Entry 9F7N (electron microscopy, 3.00 A resolution); this record covers chains C and S of the 7 polymer chains in the assembly.

== Chain C ==
Protein: Large T antigen
From: Betapolyomavirus macacae
Notes: EC 3.6.4.-
Reference sequence: P03070 (LT_SV40); residue numbers follow UniProt; this construct covers 266-627
Chain sequence (362 residues; row label = number of the first residue in the row):
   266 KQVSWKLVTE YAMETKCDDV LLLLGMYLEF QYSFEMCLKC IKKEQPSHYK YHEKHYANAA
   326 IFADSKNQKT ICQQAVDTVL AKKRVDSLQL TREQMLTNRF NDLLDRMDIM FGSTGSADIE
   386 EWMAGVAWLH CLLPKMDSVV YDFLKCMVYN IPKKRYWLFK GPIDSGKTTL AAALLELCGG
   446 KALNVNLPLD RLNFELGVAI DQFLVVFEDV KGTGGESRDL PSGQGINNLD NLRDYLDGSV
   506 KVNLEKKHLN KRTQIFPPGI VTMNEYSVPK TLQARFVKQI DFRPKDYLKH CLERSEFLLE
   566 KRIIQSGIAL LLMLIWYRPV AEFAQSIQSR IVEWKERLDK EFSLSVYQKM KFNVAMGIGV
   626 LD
Residues lining bound ligands: ATP (adenosine-5'-triphosphate): Trp-393, Leu-397, Pro-427, Ile-428, Asp-429, Ser-430, Gly-431, Lys-432, Thr-433, Thr-434, Asn-529, Arg-548, Pro-549, Lys-550, Leu-553, Lys-554, Leu-557, Leu-564
Reported in the primary citation:
  - binding site for Chains: S (chain S): Lys-512, His-513

== Chain S ==
Molecule: Chains: S
Sequence (8 nucleotides; row label = number of the first residue in the row):
     1 TTTTTTTT

== How chain C and chain S interact ==
Residue-residue contacts (8; chain C residue first):
  Arg-456(C) / DT5(S)  salt bridge to the phosphate
  Phe-459(C) / DT4(S)  phosphate contact
  Lys-511(C) / DT4(S)  phosphate contact
  Lys-512(C) / DT4(S)  phosphate contact
  Lys-512(C) / DT5(S)  salt bridge to the phosphate
  His-513(C) / DT2(S)  base contact
  His-513(C) / DT3(S)  hydrogen bond to the base
  His-513(C) / DT4(S)  hydrogen bond to the phosphate
Interface residues without a listed pair, chain C (6 interface residues in all): Glu-510

== Overview ==
6 residues of chain C face 4 of chain S across their interface, with 2 hydrogen bonds and 2 salt bridges.
Polar pairs include His-513(C)/DT3(S), His-513(C)/DT4(S) and Arg-456(C)/DT5(S). Ligands of chain C: ATP. The
paper reports a binding site for Chains: S (chain S) at Lys-512(C) and His-513(C).
Here chain C is Large T antigen (Betapolyomavirus macacae) and chain S is Chains: S. Entry 9F7N (Active SV40
LTAg complex with DNA (3D variability component_000, frame_000)) was determined by electron microscopy,
deposited together with 9EVH, 9EVP, 9F3T, 9F3U, 9F5I, 9F73 and 14 further entries.
